6YTF - chains 3 and o of the 10 polymer chains in the assembly; structure by electron microscopy, 3.00 A resolution.

[Chain 3]
Molecule: 16S ribosomal RNA
Source organism: Acinetobacter baumannii (strain ATCC 19606 / DSM 30007 / CIP 70.34 / JCM 6841 / NBRC 109757 / NCIMB 12457 / NCTC 12156 / 81)
Sequence (1544 nucleotides; each row starts with the number of its first residue):
     1 UUUAACUGAA GAGUUUGAUC AUGGCUCAGA UUGAACGCUG GCGGCAGGCU UAACACAUGC
    61 AAGUCGAGCG GGGGAAGGUA GCUUGCUACC GGACCUAGCG GCGGACGGGU GAGUAAUGCU
   121 UAGGAAUCUG CCUAUUAGUG GGGGACAACA UCUCGAAAGG GAUGCUAAUA CCGCAUACGU
   181 CCUACGGGAG AAAGCAGGGG AUCUUCGGAC CUUGCGCUAA UAGAUGAGCC UAAGUCGGAU
   241 UAGCUAGUUG GUGGGGUAAA GGCCUACCAA GGCGACGAUC UGUAGCGGGU CUGAGAGGAU
   301 GAUCCGCCAC ACUGGGACUG AGACACGGCC CAGACUCCUA CGGGAGGCAG CAGUGGGGAA
   361 UAUUGGACAA UGGGGGGAAC CCUGAUCCAG CCAUGCCGCG UGUGUGAAGA AGGCCUUAUG
   421 GUUGUAAAGC ACUUUAAGCG AGGAGGAGGC UACUUUAGUU AAUACCUAGA GAUAGUGGAC
   481 GUUACUCGCA GAAUAAGCAC CGGCUAACUC UGUGCCAGCA GCCGCGGUAA UACAGAGGGU
   541 GCGAGCGUUA AUCGGAUUUA CUGGGCGUAA AGCGUGCGUA GGCGGCUUAU UAAGUCGGAU
   601 GUGAAAUCCC CGAGCUUAAC UUGGGAAUUG CAUUCGAUAC UGGUGAGCUA GAGUAUGGGA
   661 GAGGAUGGUA GAAUUCCAGG UGUAGCGGUG AAAUGCGUAG AGAUCUGGAG GAAUACCGAU
   721 GGCGAAGGCA GCCAUCUGGC CUAAUACUGA CGCUGAGGUA CGAAAGCAUG GGGAGCAAAC
   781 AGGAUUAGAU ACCCUGGUAG UCCAUGCCGU AAACGAUGUC UACUAGCCGU UGGGGCCUUU
   841 GAGGCUUUAG UGGCGCAGCU AACGCGAUAA GUAGACCGCC UGGGGAGUAC GGUCGCAAGA
   901 CUAAAACUCA AAUGAAUUGA CGGGGGCCCG CACAAGCGGU GGAGCAUGUG GUUUAAUUCG
   961 AUGCAACGCG AAGAACCUUA CCUGGCCUUG ACAUACUAGA AACUUUCCAG AGAUGGAUUG
  1021 GUGCCUUCGG GAAUCUAGAU ACAGGUGCUG CAUGGCUGUC GUCAGCUCGU GUCGUGAGAU
  1081 GUUGGGUUAA GUCCCGCAAC GAGCGCAACC CUUUUCCUUA CUUGCCAGCA UUUCGGAUGG
  1141 GAACUUUAAG GAUACUGCCA GUGACAAACU GGAGGAAGGC GGGGACGACG UCAAGUCAUC
  1201 AUGGCCCUUA CGGCCAGGGC UACACACGUG CUACAAUGGU CGGUACAAAG GGUUGCUACA
  1261 CAGCGAUGUG AUGCUAAUCU CAAAAAGCCG AUCGUAGUCC GGAUUGGAGU CUGCAACUCG
  1321 ACUCCAUGAA GUCGGAAUCG CUAGUAAUCG CGGAUCAGAA UGCCGCGGUG AAUACGUUCC
  1381 CGGGCCUUGU ACACACCGCC CGUCACACCA UGGGAGUUUG UUGCACCAGA AGUAGCUAGC
  1441 CUAACUGCAA AGAGGGCGGU UACCACGGUG UGGCCGAUGA CUGGGGUGAA GUCGUAACAA
  1501 GGUAGCCGUA GGGGAACCUG CGGCUGGAUC ACCUCCUUAA CGAA
Unresolved in the structure: 1-923, 1023-1030, 1385-1544
Ion coordination: Mg2+ site 1 near A934 (its only coordinating residue here); Mg2+ site 2: A961, U1196; Mg2+ site 3 near C969 (its only coordinating residue here); Mg2+ site 4 near C977 (its only coordinating residue here); Mg2+ site 5 near U989 (its only coordinating residue here); Mg2+ site 6: C1051, A1194; Mg2+ site 7: C1051, A1194, G1195 (together with tigecycline); Mg2+ site 8: G1055, U1196; Mg2+ site 9 near G1091 (its only coordinating residue here); Mg2+ site 10: U1092, G1105; Mg2+ site 11 near A1107 (its only coordinating residue here); Mg2+ site 12 near G1204 (its only coordinating residue here); 5 more Mg2+ sites not listed
Residues lining bound ligands: tigecycline (T1C): U1049, G1050, C1051, A1052, C1192, A1193, A1194, G1195
What the authors report for this chain:
  - binding site for tigecycline: C1051, C1192, A1193

[Chain o]
Molecule: 30S ribosomal protein S14
Source organism: Acinetobacter baumannii (strain ATCC 19606 / DSM 30007 / CIP 70.34 / JCM 6841 / NBRC 109757 / NCIMB 12457 / NCTC 12156 / 81)
UniProt: D0CD10 (D0CD10_ACIB2); numbering as in UniProt (aligned over 1-101)
Amino-acid sequence (101 residues; numbered 1 to 101; the number before each row is that of its first residue):
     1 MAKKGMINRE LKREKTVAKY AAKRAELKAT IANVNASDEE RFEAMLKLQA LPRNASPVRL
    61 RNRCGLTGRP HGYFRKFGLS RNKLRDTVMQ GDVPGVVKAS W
Unresolved in the structure: 1

[How chain 3 and chain o interact]
Residue-residue contacts (76; chain 3 residue first):
  G970(3) - Arg69(o)  hydrogen bond to the sugar
  G970(3) - Arg81(o)  sugar contact
  A971(3) - Arg69(o)  salt bridge to the phosphate
  A971(3) - His71(o)  stacking on the base
  A971(3) - Gly72(o)  phosphate contact
  A971(3) - Arg81(o)  salt bridge to the phosphate
  A972(3) - Gly72(o)  sugar contact
  A972(3) - Tyr73(o)  sugar contact
  G973(3) - Arg61(o)  salt bridge to the phosphate
  G973(3) - His71(o)  phosphate contact
  G973(3) - Gly72(o)  hydrogen bond to the phosphate
  A974(3) - Arg61(o)  salt bridge to the phosphate
  C976(3) - Val58(o)  hydrogen bond to the base
  C976(3) - Arg59(o)  hydrogen bond to the base
  C977(3) - Arg13(o)  hydrogen bond to the phosphate
  C977(3) - Arg59(o)  hydrogen bond to the sugar
  C977(3) - Leu60(o)  base contact
  U978(3) - Arg9(o)  salt bridge to the phosphate
  U978(3) - Arg13(o)  salt bridge to the phosphate
  U978(3) - Arg61(o)  hydrogen bond to the sugar
  U978(3) - Arg63(o)  hydrogen bond to the phosphate
  U978(3) - Pro70(o)  sugar contact
  U979(3) - Met6(o)  sugar contact
  U979(3) - Arg63(o)  salt bridge to the phosphate
  A980(3) - Met6(o)  phosphate contact
  A980(3) - Arg9(o)  salt bridge to the phosphate
  A991(3) - Lys4(o)  base contact
  A991(3) - Gly5(o)  base contact
  A991(3) - Asn8(o)  hydrogen bond to the sugar
  C992(3) - Asn8(o)  hydrogen bond to the sugar
  U1004(3) - Lys19(o)  salt bridge to the phosphate
  G1044(3) - Lys4(o)  phosphate contact
  G1045(3) - Lys3(o)  phosphate contact
  G1045(3) - Lys4(o)  hydrogen bond to the phosphate
  U1046(3) - Ala2(o)  base contact
  U1046(3) - Lys3(o)  hydrogen bond to the sugar
  C1056(3) - Arg85(o)  hydrogen bond to the phosphate
  U1057(3) - Arg85(o)  salt bridge to the phosphate
  C1111(3) - Ser100(o)  hydrogen bond to the sugar
  U1112(3) - Trp101(o)  sugar contact
  G1183(3) - Trp101(o)  hydrogen bond to the base
  G1184(3) - Ser100(o)  hydrogen bond to the base
  G1184(3) - Trp101(o)  sugar contact
  A1185(3) - Lys98(o)  hydrogen bond to the phosphate
  A1185(3) - Ser100(o)  sugar contact
  C1186(3) - Lys98(o)  salt bridge to the phosphate
  U1199(3) - Thr67(o)  hydrogen bond to the sugar
  U1199(3) - Arg69(o)  sugar contact
  U1199(3) - Asn82(o)  base contact
  U1199(3) - Lys83(o)  hydrogen bond to the base
  C1200(3) - Ala2(o)  phosphate contact
  C1200(3) - Thr67(o)  sugar contact
  C1200(3) - Lys83(o)  sugar contact
  G1213(3) - Lys3(o)  salt bridge to the phosphate
  C1214(3) - Gly5(o)  phosphate contact
  C1214(3) - Arg9(o)  salt bridge to the phosphate
  A1216(3) - Arg53(o)  phosphate contact
  G1217(3) - Arg53(o)  salt bridge to the phosphate
  G1313(3) - Val58(o)  sugar contact
  C1314(3) - Arg24(o)  salt bridge to the phosphate
  C1314(3) - Lys28(o)  salt bridge to the phosphate
  C1314(3) - Leu48(o)  sugar contact
  C1314(3) - Gln49(o)  sugar contact
  C1314(3) - Ser56(o)  hydrogen bond to the phosphate
  C1314(3) - Arg59(o)  base contact
  A1315(3) - Val58(o)  base contact
  U1355(3) - Tyr73(o)  sugar contact
  U1355(3) - Phe74(o)  phosphate contact
  U1355(3) - Arg75(o)  hydrogen bond to the phosphate
  C1356(3) - Asn62(o)  phosphate contact
  C1356(3) - Tyr73(o)  phosphate contact
  C1356(3) - Arg75(o)  salt bridge to the phosphate
  A1357(3) - Val58(o)  base contact
  A1357(3) - Arg75(o)  salt bridge to the phosphate
  G1365(3) - Trp101(o)  phosphate contact
  C1366(3) - Trp101(o)  hydrogen bond to the phosphate
Other interface residues (no listed pair), chain 3 (42 interface residues in all): G1047, G1055, C1215, A1354
Other interface residues (no listed pair), chain o (41 interface residues in all): Lys12, Asn54, Lys76, Asp86, Ala99

[Overview]
42 residues of chain 3 face 41 of chain o across their interface, with 22 hydrogen bonds, 18 salt bridges and
1 aromatic stacking contact. Polar contacts include C976(3)-Val58(o), C976(3)-Arg59(o) and G1183(3)-Trp101(o).
Chain 3 binds tigecycline. From the paper: a binding site for tigecycline at C1051(3), C1192(3) and A1193(3).
Here chain 3 is 16S ribosomal RNA and chain o is 30S ribosomal protein S14, both from Acinetobacter baumannii
(strain ATCC 19606 / DSM 30007 / CIP 70.34 / JCM 6841 / NBRC 109757 / NCIMB 12457 / NCTC 12156 / 81). Entry
6YTF (Acinetobacter baumannii ribosome-tigecycline complex - 30S subunit head) was determined by electron
microscopy together with 6YPU, 6YS5 and 6YT9 from the same study.
